5BJT - chains A and B; structure by X-ray diffraction, 3.20 A resolution.

[Chain A]
Molecule: IgG receptor FcRn large subunit p51
Source organism: Homo sapiens
Notes: fragment: extracellular domain
UniProt: P55899 (FCGRN_HUMAN); residues 1-267 here correspond to UniProt positions 24-290 (UniProt number = residue number + 23)
Chain sequence (267 residues; each row starts with the number of its first residue):
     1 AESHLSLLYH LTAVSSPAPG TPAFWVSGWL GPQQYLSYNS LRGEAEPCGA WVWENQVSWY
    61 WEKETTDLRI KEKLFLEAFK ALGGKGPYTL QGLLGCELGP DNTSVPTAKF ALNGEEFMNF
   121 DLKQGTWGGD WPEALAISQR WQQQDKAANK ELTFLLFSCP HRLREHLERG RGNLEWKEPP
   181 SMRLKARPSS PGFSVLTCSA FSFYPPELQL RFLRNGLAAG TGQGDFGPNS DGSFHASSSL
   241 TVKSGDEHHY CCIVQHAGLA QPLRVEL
Disordered / not traced: 1-4
Swiss-Prot annotation at these positions:
  - glycosylation: Asn-102 (N-linked (GlcNAc...) asparagine)
Cystine bridges: Cys-96/Cys-159, Cys-198/Cys-252

[Chain B]
Molecule: Beta-2-microglobulin
Source organism: Homo sapiens
UniProt: P61769 (B2MG_HUMAN); residues 1-99 here correspond to UniProt positions 21-119 (UniProt number = residue number + 20)
Chain sequence (99 residues; row label = number of the first residue in the row):
     1 IQRTPKIQVY SRHPAENGKS NFLNCYVSGF HPSDIEVDLL KNGERIEKVE HSDLSFSKDW
    61 SFYLLYYTEF TPTEKDEYAC RVNHVTLSQP KIVKWDRDM
Swiss-Prot annotation at these positions:
  - modified residue: Gln-2 (Pyrrolidone carboxylic acid)
  - glycosylation: Ile-1 (N-linked (Glc) (glycation) isoleucine), Lys-19 (N-linked (Glc) (glycation) lysine), Lys-41 (N-linked (Glc) (glycation) lysine), Lys-48 (N-linked (Glc) (glycation) lysine), Lys-58 (N-linked (Glc) (glycation) lysine), Lys-91 (N-linked (Glc) (glycation) lysine), Lys-94 (N-linked (Glc) (glycation) lysine)
Cystine bridges: Cys-25/Cys-80

[Chain A / chain B interface]
Contacting residue pairs - 54 pairs, chain A then chain B:
  His-10(A) with Ser-55(B); Phe-56(B)
  Leu-11(A) with Phe-56(B)
  Thr-12(A) with Phe-56(B); Phe-62(B)
  Val-14(A) with Ser-33(B)
  Trp-25(A) with Leu-54(B), hydrogen bond (side chain-backbone)
  Ser-27(A) with Ser-55(B)
  Trp-29(A) with Ser-55(B); Tyr-63(B)
  Gln-91(A) with His-31(B), hydrogen bond; Phe-56(B); Trp-60(B); Phe-62(B)
  Gly-92(A) with Phe-56(B)
  Leu-93(A) with Trp-60(B), hydrophobic
  Lys-109(A) with Trp-60(B)
  Ala-111(A) with Trp-60(B), hydrophobic
  Asn-113(A) with Ile-1(B), hydrogen bond (backbone-backbone); His-31(B)
  Gly-114(A) with Arg-3(B); His-31(B), hydrogen bond (backbone-side chain); Trp-60(B)
  Glu-115(A) with Ile-1(B), hydrogen bond (side chain-backbone)
  Glu-116(A) with Trp-60(B), hydrogen bond
  Arg-183(A) with Pro-14(B); Asp-98(B), salt bridge
  Lys-185(A) with Asp-98(B)
  Arg-187(A) with Asp-96(B)
  Ser-199(A) with Asp-98(B), hydrogen bond (side chain-backbone); Met-99(B)
  Phe-201(A) with Ser-11(B); Arg-12(B); His-13(B); Pro-14(B), hydrophobic; Asp-98(B)
  Ser-202(A) with Arg-12(B)
  Asp-225(A) with Gln-8(B)
  Phe-226(A) with Gln-8(B), hydrogen bond (backbone-side chain); Tyr-26(B)
  Gly-227(A) with Tyr-10(B)
  Pro-228(A) with Tyr-10(B), hydrogen bond (backbone-side chain); Tyr-26(B); Leu-65(B)
  Asn-229(A) with Tyr-10(B); Arg-12(B); Leu-65(B)
  Ser-230(A) with Arg-12(B), hydrogen bond; Leu-65(B); Tyr-67(B)
  Asp-231(A) with Arg-12(B), salt bridge
  His-235(A) with Tyr-10(B); Met-99(B), hydrogen bond (side chain-backbone)
  Ser-237(A) with Met-99(B)
Also at the interface, not in a pair above, chain A (38 interface residues in all): Ser-16, Gln-34, Ser-37, Thr-89, Phe-110, Ser-181, Thr-197
Also at the interface, not in a pair above, chain B (27 interface residues in all): Ala-15, Asn-24, Asp-34, Asp-53, Asp-59

[Overview]
Chain A and chain B form an interface of 38 and 27 residues respectively, with 11 hydrogen bonds and 2 salt
bridges. Among the polar pairs are Arg-183(A)/Asp-98(B), Asp-231(A)/Arg-12(B) and Trp-25(A)/Leu-54(B).
Here chain A is IgG receptor FcRn large subunit p51 and chain B is Beta-2-microglobulin, both from Homo
sapiens. Entry 5BJT (Crystal structure of human FcRn with a peptide inhibitor at multiple sites) was
determined by X-ray diffraction.
